6XCV - chains A and B; structure by X-ray diffraction, 1.77 A resolution.

Chain A (and B):
Protein: Cupin domain-containing diiron protein
Organism: Streptomyces achromogenes subsp. streptozoticus
Notes: EC 1.-.-.-; chain B of this document is another copy of the same molecule, construct and numbering; everything in this record applies to it too
UniProtKB: A0A411MR89 (A0A411MR89_STRAH); residues 1-471 here = UniProt positions 1-471
Amino-acid sequence (491 residues; each row starts with the number of its first residue; numbers below 1 keep their minus sign (Met-19 is residue -19)):
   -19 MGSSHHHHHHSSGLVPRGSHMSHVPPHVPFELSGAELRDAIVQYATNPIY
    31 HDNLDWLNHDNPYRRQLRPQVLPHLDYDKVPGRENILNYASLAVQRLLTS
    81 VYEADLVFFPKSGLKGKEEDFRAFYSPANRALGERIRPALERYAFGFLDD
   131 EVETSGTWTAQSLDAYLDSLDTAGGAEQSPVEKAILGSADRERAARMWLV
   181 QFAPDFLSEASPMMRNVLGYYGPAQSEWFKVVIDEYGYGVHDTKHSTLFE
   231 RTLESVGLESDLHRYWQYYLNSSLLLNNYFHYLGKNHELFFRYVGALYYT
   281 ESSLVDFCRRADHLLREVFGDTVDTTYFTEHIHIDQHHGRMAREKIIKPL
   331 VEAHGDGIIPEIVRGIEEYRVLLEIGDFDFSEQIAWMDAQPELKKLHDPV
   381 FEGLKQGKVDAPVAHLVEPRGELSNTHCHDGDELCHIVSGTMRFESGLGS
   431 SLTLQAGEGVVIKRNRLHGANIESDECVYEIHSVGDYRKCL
Disordered / not traced: -19 to 3, 133-137, 151-156 (chain B: -19 to 3, 134-136, 151-156)
Construct notes: expression tag (-19 to 0)
UniProt features mapped onto this chain:
  - binding site (Fe(2+)): Glu189, Glu215, His225, Glu281, His311, Asp315, His318, His407, His409, His448
  - mutagenesis: Asp214 to Glu215 (Loss of activity), Glu215 (E215A: Loss of activity), His225 (H225A: Loss of activity), Glu281 (E281A: Loss of activity), His311 (H311A: Loss of activity), Asp315 (D315A: Loss of activity), His318 (H318A: Loss of activity), His407 (H407A: Accumulates the intermediate L-DHMA, but cannot form the final product; when associated with A-409 and A-448), His409 (H409A: Accumulates the intermediate L-DHMA, but cannot form the final product; when associated with A-407 and A-448), His448 (H448A: Accumulates the intermediate L-DHMA, but cannot form the final product; when associated with A-407 and A-409)
From the paper describing this entry:
  - conformationally variable residues (loop rearrangement): His311 to His318
  - specificity-determining residues: Met193 (proposed by the authors, not directly observed)

Interface between chain A and chain B:
Pairs across the interface - 157 pairs, chain A then chain B:
  Val4(A) - His31(B)
  Val4(A) - Pro49(B)  hydrophobic
  Val4(A) - Gln50(B)
  Pro5(A) - Thr26(B)
  Pro5(A) - Pro53(B)  hydrophobic
  His7(A) - Gln23(B)  hydrogen bond (side chain-backbone)
  His7(A) - Thr26(B)  hydrogen bond
  His7(A) - Asn27(B)
  His7(A) - Leu112(B)
  Val8(A) - Gln23(B)  hydrogen bond (backbone-side chain)
  Pro9(A) - Gln23(B)  hydrogen bond (backbone-side chain)
  Phe10(A) - Gln23(B)
  Phe10(A) - Ala108(B)  hydrophobic
  Phe10(A) - Ala111(B)  hydrophobic
  Phe10(A) - Leu112(B)  hydrophobic
  Val22(A) - Pro5(B)  hydrophobic
  Gln23(A) - His7(B)  hydrogen bond (backbone-side chain)
  Gln23(A) - Val8(B)  hydrogen bond (side chain-backbone)
  Gln23(A) - Pro9(B)  hydrogen bond (side chain-backbone)
  Gln23(A) - Phe10(B)
  Thr26(A) - Pro5(B)
  Thr26(A) - His7(B)  hydrogen bond
  Asn27(A) - His7(B)
  His31(A) - Val4(B)
  Gln50(A) - Val4(B)
  Pro53(A) - Pro5(B)  hydrophobic
  Ala84(A) - His267(B)
  Asp85(A) - His267(B)  hydrogen bond (backbone-side chain)
  Leu86(A) - Leu198(B)
  Leu86(A) - Gly199(B)
  Leu86(A) - His267(B)
  Val87(A) - Asn196(B)
  Val87(A) - Leu198(B)  hydrogen bond (backbone-backbone)
  Val87(A) - Gly199(B)
  Val87(A) - Tyr200(B)  hydrogen bond (backbone-backbone)
  Val87(A) - Tyr201(B)  hydrophobic
  Val87(A) - His267(B)
  Phe88(A) - Tyr200(B)
  Phe89(A) - Tyr200(B)
  Phe89(A) - Tyr201(B)  hydrophobic
  Phe89(A) - Phe270(B)  hydrophobic
  Phe89(A) - Phe271(B)  hydrophobic
  Phe89(A) - His334(B)
  Lys91(A) - Tyr200(B)  hydrogen bond
  Gly93(A) - Ala333(B)
  Gly93(A) - His334(B)
  Leu94(A) - His334(B)  hydrogen bond (backbone-side chain)
  Lys95(A) - His334(B)
  Lys95(A) - Gly335(B)
  Phe101(A) - His267(B)
  Phe101(A) - Glu268(B)
  Arg102(A) - Glu268(B)  hydrogen bond (side chain-backbone)
  Arg102(A) - Glu341(B)  salt bridge
  Tyr105(A) - His267(B)
  Tyr105(A) - Glu268(B)
  Pro107(A) - Pro118(B)
  Pro107(A) - Glu268(B)
  Ala108(A) - Phe10(B)  hydrophobic
  Arg110(A) - Arg117(B)
  Arg110(A) - Asn266(B)  hydrogen bond
  Arg110(A) - His267(B)
  Arg110(A) - Glu268(B)  salt bridge
  Ala111(A) - Phe10(B)  hydrophobic
  Ala111(A) - Glu114(B)
  Ala111(A) - Pro118(B)  hydrophobic
  Leu112(A) - Phe10(B)  hydrophobic
  Glu114(A) - Ala111(B)
  Glu114(A) - Glu114(B)
  Arg115(A) - Arg115(B)
  Arg117(A) - Arg110(B)
  Pro118(A) - Pro107(B)
  Pro118(A) - Ala111(B)  hydrophobic
  Leu187(A) - Tyr200(B)
  Ser188(A) - Gly199(B)
  Ser188(A) - Tyr200(B)
  Ser191(A) - Leu198(B)
  Ser191(A) - Gly199(B)  hydrogen bond (side chain-backbone)
  Met194(A) - Met194(B)  hydrophobic
  Met194(A) - Val197(B)  hydrophobic
  Met194(A) - Leu198(B)  hydrophobic
  Arg195(A) - Leu198(B)
  Asn196(A) - Val87(B)
  Val197(A) - Met194(B)
  Leu198(A) - Leu86(B)
  Leu198(A) - Val87(B)  hydrogen bond (backbone-backbone)
  Leu198(A) - Ser191(B)
  Leu198(A) - Met194(B)  hydrophobic
  Leu198(A) - Arg195(B)
  Gly199(A) - Leu86(B)
  Gly199(A) - Val87(B)
  Gly199(A) - Ser188(B)
  Gly199(A) - Ser191(B)  hydrogen bond (backbone-side chain)
  Tyr200(A) - Val87(B)  hydrogen bond (backbone-backbone)
  Tyr200(A) - Phe88(B)
  Tyr200(A) - Phe89(B)
  Tyr200(A) - Lys91(B)  hydrogen bond
  Tyr200(A) - Leu187(B)
  Tyr200(A) - Ser188(B)
  Tyr200(A) - Ser226(B)
  Tyr200(A) - Glu230(B)  hydrogen bond
  Tyr200(A) - Ser240(B)  hydrogen bond (side chain-backbone)
  Tyr200(A) - Leu242(B)  hydrophobic
  Tyr201(A) - Val87(B)  hydrophobic
  Tyr201(A) - Phe89(B)  hydrophobic
  Tyr201(A) - His221(B)
  Gly202(A) - His221(B)
  Pro203(A) - His221(B)
  Gln205(A) - Tyr216(B)  hydrogen bond
  Ser206(A) - Tyr216(B)  hydrogen bond
  Ser206(A) - Gly219(B)
  Ser206(A) - His221(B)  hydrogen bond
  Phe209(A) - Tyr216(B)  hydrophobic
  Phe209(A) - Gly219(B)
  Lys210(A) - Tyr218(B)  hydrogen bond (side chain-backbone)
  Lys210(A) - Gly219(B)  hydrogen bond (side chain-backbone)
  Lys210(A) - Val220(B)
  Val212(A) - Phe209(B)  hydrophobic
  Ile213(A) - Phe209(B)  hydrophobic
  Ile213(A) - Tyr218(B)
  Tyr216(A) - Val197(B)  hydrogen bond (side chain-backbone)
  Tyr216(A) - Leu198(B)
  Tyr216(A) - Gln205(B)
  Tyr216(A) - Phe209(B)  hydrophobic
  Tyr218(A) - Lys210(B)  hydrogen bond (backbone-side chain)
  Tyr218(A) - Ile213(B)
  Tyr218(A) - Tyr218(B)
  Gly219(A) - Ser206(B)
  Gly219(A) - Phe209(B)
  Gly219(A) - Lys210(B)
  His221(A) - Tyr201(B)
  His221(A) - Gly202(B)
  His221(A) - Pro203(B)
  His221(A) - Ser206(B)  hydrogen bond
  Lys224(A) - Gln205(B)
  Lys224(A) - Ser206(B)
  Glu230(A) - Tyr200(B)  hydrogen bond
  Ser240(A) - Tyr200(B)  hydrogen bond (backbone-side chain)
  Leu242(A) - Tyr200(B)  hydrophobic
  Asn266(A) - Arg110(B)  hydrogen bond
  His267(A) - Ala84(B)
  His267(A) - Asp85(B)  hydrogen bond (side chain-backbone)
  His267(A) - Leu86(B)
  His267(A) - Val87(B)
  His267(A) - Phe101(B)
  His267(A) - Tyr105(B)
  His267(A) - Arg110(B)
  Glu268(A) - Phe101(B)
  Glu268(A) - Tyr105(B)
  Glu268(A) - Pro107(B)
  Glu268(A) - Arg110(B)  salt bridge
  Phe270(A) - Phe89(B)  hydrophobic
  Phe271(A) - Phe89(B)  hydrophobic
  Ala333(A) - Gly93(B)
  His334(A) - Phe89(B)
  His334(A) - Gly93(B)
  His334(A) - Leu94(B)  hydrogen bond (side chain-backbone)
  His334(A) - Lys95(B)
Interface residues without a listed pair, chain A (76 interface residues in all): Pro6, Pro49, Ser92, Ser106, Val220, Lys265, Gly335
Interface residues without a listed pair, chain B (78 interface residues in all): Pro6, Val22, Ser92, Arg102, Ser106, Val212, Lys265, Glu332

Summary:
The interface between chain A and chain B involves 76 residues on one side and 78 on the other, with 35
hydrogen bonds and 3 salt bridges. Among the polar pairs are Arg102(A)-Glu341(B), Arg110(A)-Glu268(B) and
His7(A)-Gln23(B). From the paper: the specificity determinant Met193(A); conformational variability at
His311(A).
Chain A and chain B are both Cupin domain-containing diiron protein (Streptomyces achromogenes subsp.
streptozoticus); the structure, Crystal structure of apo SznF from Streptomyces achromogenes var.
streptozoticus NRRL 2697, was determined by X-ray diffraction.
